PDB entry 8G20 | X-ray diffraction, 1.77 A resolution | chain A

Chain A:
Name: Hdac6 protein
From: Danio rerio
Notes: fragment: catalytic domain 2
UniProt: A7YT55 (A7YT55_DANRE); residues 440-798 here correspond to UniProt positions 288-646 (UniProt number = residue number - 152)
Amino-acid sequence (364 residues; each row starts with the number of its first residue):
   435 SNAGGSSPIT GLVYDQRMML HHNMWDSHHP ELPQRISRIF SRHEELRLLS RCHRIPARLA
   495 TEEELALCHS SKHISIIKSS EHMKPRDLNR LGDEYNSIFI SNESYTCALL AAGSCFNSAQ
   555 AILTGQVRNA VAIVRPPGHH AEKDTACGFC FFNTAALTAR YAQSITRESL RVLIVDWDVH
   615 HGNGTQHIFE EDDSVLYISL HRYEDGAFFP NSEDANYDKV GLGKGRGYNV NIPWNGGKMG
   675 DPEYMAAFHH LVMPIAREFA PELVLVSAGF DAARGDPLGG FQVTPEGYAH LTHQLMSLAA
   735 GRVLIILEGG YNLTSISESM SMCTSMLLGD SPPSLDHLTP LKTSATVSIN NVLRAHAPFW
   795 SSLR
Not modelled in the structure: 435-440
Construct notes: expression tag (435-439)
Metal / ion sites: K+ site 1: D610, D612, H614, S633, L634; Zn2+: D612, H614, D705 (together with Mz327); K+ site 2: F623, D626, V629, Y662
Small-molecule neighbours: Mz327 (YJ5; 4-[(N-butylpentanamido)methyl]-N-hydroxybenzamide): H463, P464, S531, H573, H574, G582, F583, D612, H614, F643, D705, L712, G743, Y745
From the paper describing this entry:
  - binding site for Mz327: H573, H574, F583, H614, F643, Y745

Overview:
Ligands of chain A: Mz327. The K+ site 1 is built by D610, D612, H614, S633 and L634. D612, H614 and D705 form
the Zn2+ site. The paper reports a binding site for Mz327 at H573, H574 and F583 among others.
Chain A is Hdac6 protein (Danio rerio); the structure, Crystal Structure of Danio rerio histone deacetylase 6
catalytic domain 2 complexed with inhibitor Mz327, was determined by X-ray diffraction, deposited together
with 8G1Z and 8OWZ.
